PDB entry 2PXD | X-ray diffraction, 2.00 A resolution | chains B and A

# Chain B
Molecule: 4.5 S RNA
Notes: fragment: domain iv; engineered mutation(s): C132G, U133G, A175U, G176U
Sequence (49 nucleotides; each row starts with the number of its first residue):
   130 GGGGCUGUUUACCAGGUCAGGUCCGAAAGGAAGCAGCCAAGGCAGUUCC
Metal / ion sites: cobalt hexammine(III) Co near G149 (its only coordinating residue here)
Residues lining bound ligands:
  - cobalt hexammine(III) (NCO), molecule 1: G131, G132, G133, C134, G174, U175, U176, C177
  - cobalt hexammine(III) (NCO), molecule 2: U135, G136, U137, U138, A169, G170, G171, C172
  - cobalt hexammine(III) (NCO), molecule 3: C141, C142, G144, G145, U146, C147, C163, A164, G165, C166
  - cobalt hexammine(III) (NCO), molecule 4: U146, C147, A161, G162
  - cobalt hexammine(III) (NCO), molecule 5: A148, G149, G150, U151
  - cobalt hexammine(III) (NCO), molecule 6: C152, C153, G154
  - cobalt hexammine(III) (NCO), molecule 7: A157, G158, G159

# Chain A
Molecule: Signal recognition particle protein
Source organism: Escherichia coli
Notes: fragment: c terminal domain (residues 328-432)
UniProt: P0AGD7 (SRP54_ECOLI); the construct has insertions or renumbered stretches relative to UniProt, so the offset changes along the chain: 1-9 = UniProt 329-337; 23-82 = UniProt 371-430
Sequence (102 residues; numbered 1 to 82 plus 33 insertion-coded residues; 13 numbers in that range are skipped by the numbering (no residue carries them; nothing is unmodelled there); the number before each row is that of its first residue; a row labelled like 9A-9Z holds insertion residues (9A, then the next letters in order)):
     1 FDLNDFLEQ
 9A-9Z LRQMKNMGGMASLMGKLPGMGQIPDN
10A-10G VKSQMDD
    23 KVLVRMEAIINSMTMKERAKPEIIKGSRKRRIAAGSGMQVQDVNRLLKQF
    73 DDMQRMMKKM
Not modelled in the structure: 9A-9Z, 10A-10G
Differences from the reference sequence: modified residue (9G, 9J, 9N, 9T, 10E, 28, 35, 37, 60, 75, 78-79, 82); engineered mutation Ser58 (Cys406 in P0AGD7)
Modified positions: Mse9G, Mse9J, Mse9N, Mse9T, Mse10E (selenomethionine); Mse28, Mse35, Mse37, Mse60, Mse75, Mse78, Mse79, Mse82 (selenomethionine; parent Met)

# How chain B and chain A interact
Contacting residue pairs (30; chain B residue first):
  U139(B) - Lys38(A)  salt bridge to the phosphate
  A140(B) - Thr36(A)  sugar contact
  A140(B) - Lys38(A)  salt bridge to the phosphate
  A140(B) - Ser49(A)  hydrogen bond to the base
  A140(B) - Arg50(A)  hydrogen bond to the base
  A140(B) - Arg53(A)  hydrogen bond to the base
  C141(B) - Ser49(A)  base contact
  C141(B) - Arg53(A)  sugar contact
  A148(B) - Asn33(A)  hydrogen bond to the base
  G149(B) - Ala30(A)  hydrogen bond to the base
  G149(B) - Asn33(A)  hydrogen bond to the sugar
  G149(B) - Ser34(A)  hydrogen bond to the base
  G149(B) - Gly57(A)  hydrogen bond to the base
  G149(B) - Ser58(A)  base contact
  G150(B) - Val26(A)  sugar contact
  G150(B) - Ala30(A)  sugar contact
  G150(B) - Ser58(A)  hydrogen bond to the sugar
  G150(B) - Gly59(A)  base contact
  U151(B) - Gly59(A)  hydrogen bond to the sugar
  U151(B) - Mse60(A)  sugar contact
  C163(B) - Asn33(A)  base contact
  C163(B) - Ser34(A)  hydrogen bond to the base
  C163(B) - Arg53(A)  hydrogen bond to the sugar
  C163(B) - Gly57(A)  sugar contact
  A164(B) - Asn33(A)  sugar contact
  A164(B) - Ser34(A)  sugar contact
  A164(B) - Mse35(A)  hydrogen bond to the sugar
  A164(B) - Thr36(A)  sugar contact
  A164(B) - Arg40(A)  hydrogen bond to the sugar
  A164(B) - Arg53(A)  phosphate contact
Other interface residues (no listed pair), chain B (10 interface residues in all): G165
Other interface residues (no listed pair), chain A (18 interface residues in all): Ile31, Glu39, Ala56

# Overview
10 residues of chain B and 18 residues of chain A are in contact, with 14 hydrogen bonds and 2 salt bridges.
Polar contacts include A140(B)-Ser49(A), A140(B)-Arg50(A) and A140(B)-Arg53(A). Bound to chain B: 7 copies of
cobalt hexammine(III).
Here chain B is 4.5 S RNA and chain A is Signal recognition particle protein (Escherichia coli). Entry 2PXD
(Variant 1 of Ribonucleoprotein Core of the E. Coli Signal Recognition Particle) was determined by X-ray
diffraction, deposited together with 2PXB, 2PXE, 2PXF, 2PXK, 2PXL, 2PXP, 2PXQ and 2PXT.
